PDB entry 4LSV | X-ray diffraction, 3.00 A resolution | chains G and L of the 3 polymer chains in the assembly

[Chain G]
Protein: envelope glycoprotein GP120
Organism: Human immunodeficiency virus 1
Amino-acid sequence (358 residues; each row starts with the number of its first residue; note: 95 numbers in that range are skipped by the numbering (no residue carries them; nothing is unmodelled there); a row labelled like 460A-460D holds insertion residues (460A, then the next letters in order)):
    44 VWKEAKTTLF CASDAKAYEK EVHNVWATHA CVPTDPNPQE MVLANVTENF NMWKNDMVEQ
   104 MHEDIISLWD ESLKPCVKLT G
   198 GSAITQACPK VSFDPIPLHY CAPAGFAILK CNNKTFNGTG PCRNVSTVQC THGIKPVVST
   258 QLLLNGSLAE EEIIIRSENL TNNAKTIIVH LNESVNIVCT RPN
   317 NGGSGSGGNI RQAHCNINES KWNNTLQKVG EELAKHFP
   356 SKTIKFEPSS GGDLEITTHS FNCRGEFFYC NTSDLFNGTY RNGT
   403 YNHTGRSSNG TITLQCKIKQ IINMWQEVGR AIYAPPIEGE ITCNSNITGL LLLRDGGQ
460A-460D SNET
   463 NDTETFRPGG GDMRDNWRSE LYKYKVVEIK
Not modelled in the structure: 317-327, 460A-460D
Disulfide bonds: Cys54-Cys74, Cys119-Cys205, Cys218-Cys247, Cys228-Cys239, Cys296-Cys331, Cys378-Cys445, Cys385-Cys418
Covalent attachments: N-acetylglucosamine (NAG) linked to Asn234, Asn241, Asn262, Asn276, Asn289, Asn339, Asn386, Asn392, Asn397, Asn448

[Chain L]
Protein: Light chain of antibody 3BNC117
Organism: Homo sapiens
Notes: antibody fragment or engineered binder
Amino-acid sequence (206 residues; each row starts with the number of its first residue; note: 8 numbers in that range are skipped by the numbering (no residue carries them; nothing is unmodelled there)):
     1 DIQMTQSPSS LSASVGDTVT ITCQANG
    32 YLNWYQQRRG KAPKLLIYDG SKLERGVPSR FSGRRWGQEY NLTINNLQPE DIATYFCQVY
    96 EFVVPGTRLD LKRTVAAPSV FIFPPSDEQL KSGTASVVCL LNNFYPREAK VQWKVDNALQ
   156 SGNSQESVTE QDSKDSTYSL SSTLTLSKAD YEKHKVYACE VTHQGLSSPV TKSFNRGEC
Not modelled in the structure: 212-214
Disulfide bonds: Cys23-Cys88, Cys134-Cys194
Covalent attachments: N-acetylglucosamine (NAG) linked to Asn72
Ligand contacts: N-acetylglucosamine (NAG; 2-acetamido-2-deoxy-beta-D-glucopyranose): Asn26, Gly27, Tyr32, Tyr91

[How chain G and chain L interact]
Contacting residue pairs - 10 pairs, chain G then chain L:
  Asn276(G) with Tyr91(L)
  Thr278(G) with Ile2(L); Tyr91(L)
  Asn279(G) with Tyr91(L)
  Asn280(G) with Glu96(L), hydrogen bond
  Lys357(G) with Asp1(L), salt bridge
  Arg456(G) with Glu96(L), salt bridge
  Gly458(G) with Glu96(L)
  Gly459(G) with Glu96(L), hydrogen bond (backbone-side chain)
  Gln460(G) with Phe97(L)
Interface residues without a listed pair, chain G (10 interface residues in all): Phe353
From the paper, about this interface:
  - residue pairs: Glu96(L)-Gly459(G) (hydrogen bond)
  - epitope / paratope residues, chain L: Tyr91(L), Glu96(L)

[Summary]
10 residues of chain G face 5 of chain L across their interface, with 2 hydrogen bonds and 2 salt bridges.
Polar pairs include Lys357(G)-Asp1(L), Arg456(G)-Glu96(L) and Asn280(G)-Glu96(L). The paper describes a
hydrogen bond between Glu96(L) and Gly459(G). Ligands of chain L: N-acetylglucosamine. The paper reports
epitope/paratope residues Tyr91(L) and Glu96(L).
Chain G is envelope glycoprotein GP120 (Human immunodeficiency virus 1) and chain L is Light chain of antibody
3BNC117 (Homo sapiens); the structure, Crystal structure of broadly and potently neutralizing antibody 3BNC117
in complex with HIV-1 clade C C1086 ..., was determined by X-ray diffraction together with 4LSP, 4LSQ, 4LSR,
4LSS, 4LST and 4LSU from the same study.
